6NSM - chains A and D of the 4 polymer chains in the assembly; structure by X-ray diffraction, 2.80 A resolution.

# Chain A
Molecule: TetR family transcriptional regulator CifR
Organism: Pseudomonas aeruginosa UCBPP-PA14
UniProt: A0A0H2ZCS5 (A0A0H2ZCS5_PSEAB); residue numbers follow UniProt; this construct covers 1-196
Amino-acid sequence (198 residues; each row starts with the number of its first residue; numbers below 1 keep their minus sign (Gly-1 is residue -1)):
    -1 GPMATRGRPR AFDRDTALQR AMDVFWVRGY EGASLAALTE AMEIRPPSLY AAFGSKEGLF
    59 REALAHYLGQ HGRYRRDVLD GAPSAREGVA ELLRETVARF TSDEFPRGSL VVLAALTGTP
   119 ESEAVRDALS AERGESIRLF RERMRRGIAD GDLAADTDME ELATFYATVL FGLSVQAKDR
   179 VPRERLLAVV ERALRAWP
Not modelled in the structure: -1 to 3
Differences from the reference sequence: expression tag (-1 to 0); engineered mutation Thr99 (Cys in A0A0H2ZCS5), Ser107 (Cys in A0A0H2ZCS5), Arg181 (Cys in A0A0H2ZCS5)
Reported in the primary citation:
  - conformationally variable residues (side-chain flip): Ser107
  - mutagenesis - R6A: decreased binding to the 26-nt DNA strand
  - mutagenesis - C99T/C181R: increased expression
  - mutagenesis - C99T: unchanged expression

# Chain D
Molecule: 26-nt DNA strand
Sequence (26 nucleotides; each row starts with the number of its first residue):
     1 AAATTTATAG TGATCGATAC AAATAA

# Chain A / chain D interface
Contacting residue pairs - 21 pairs, chain A then chain D:
  Arg4(A) - DA26(D)  sugar contact
  Gly5(A) - DA25(D)  sugar contact
  Arg6(A) - DA22(D)  base contact
  Arg6(A) - DA23(D)  hydrogen bond to the base
  Arg6(A) - DT24(D)  sugar contact
  Arg6(A) - DA25(D)  sugar contact
  Pro7(A) - DT24(D)  phosphate contact
  Pro7(A) - DA25(D)  phosphate contact
  Ala31(A) - DG16(D)  phosphate contact
  Ser32(A) - DC15(D)  phosphate contact
  Ser32(A) - DG16(D)  phosphate contact
  Leu33(A) - DG16(D)  hydrogen bond to the phosphate
  Leu33(A) - DA17(D)  base contact
  Pro44(A) - DT18(D)  base contact
  Pro45(A) - DT18(D)  base contact
  Pro45(A) - DA19(D)  base contact
  Tyr48(A) - DG16(D)  sugar contact
  Tyr48(A) - DA17(D)  hydrogen bond to the phosphate
  Tyr48(A) - DT18(D)  base contact
  Lys54(A) - DG16(D)  salt bridge to the phosphate
  Lys54(A) - DA17(D)  hydrogen bond to the phosphate
Interface residues without a listed pair, chain A (14 interface residues in all): Glu29, Ala34, Ser53

# In short
Chain A and chain D form an interface of 14 and 10 residues respectively, with 4 hydrogen bonds and 1 salt
bridge. Among the polar pairs are Arg6(A)-DA23(D), Leu33(A)-DG16(D) and Tyr48(A)-DA17(D). The paper reports
that R6A of chain A reduces binding to the 26-nt DNA strand; conformational variability at Ser107(A); 3
substitutions were tested in all.
Here chain A is TetR family transcriptional regulator CifR (Pseudomonas aeruginosa UCBPP-PA14) and chain D is
a 26-nt DNA strand. Entry 6NSM (TetR family transcriptional regulator CifR C99T-C107S-C181R Cysteines mutant
complexed with 26bp double-strand operator DNA) was determined by X-ray diffraction (same publication as 6NSN
and 6NSR).
